Entry 4OS1 (X-ray diffraction, 2.20 A resolution); this record covers chains A and B.

# Chain A
Name: Urokinase-type plasminogen activator
Source organism: Homo sapiens
Notes: EC 3.4.21.73; fragment: catalytic domain
UniProtKB: P00749 (UROK_HUMAN); the construct lacks a stretch of the UniProt sequence and is renumbered around it, so the offset changes along the chain: 16-37 = UniProt 179-200; 38-60 = UniProt 205-227; 63-97 = UniProt 234-268; 98-110 = UniProt 271-283; 5 more segments
Sequence (245 residues; row label = number of the first residue in the row; note: 1 number in that range is skipped by the numbering (no residue carries it; nothing is unmodelled there); a row labelled like 37A-37D holds insertion residues (37A, then the next letters in order)):
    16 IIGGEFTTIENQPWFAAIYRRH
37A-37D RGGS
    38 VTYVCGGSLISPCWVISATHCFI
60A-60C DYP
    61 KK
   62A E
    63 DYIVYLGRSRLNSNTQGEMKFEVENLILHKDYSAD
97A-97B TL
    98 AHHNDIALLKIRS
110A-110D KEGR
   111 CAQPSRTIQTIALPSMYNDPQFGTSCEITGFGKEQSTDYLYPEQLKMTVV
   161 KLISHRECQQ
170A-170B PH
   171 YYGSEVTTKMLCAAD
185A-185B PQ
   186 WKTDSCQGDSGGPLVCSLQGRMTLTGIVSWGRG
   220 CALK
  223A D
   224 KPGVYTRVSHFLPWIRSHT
Sequence notes: engineered mutation Ala-122 (Cys299 in P00749), Gln-145 (Asn322 in P00749)
Disulfides: Cys-42/Cys-58, Cys-50/Cys-111, Cys-136/Cys-201, Cys-168/Cys-182, Cys-191/Cys-220
Swiss-Prot annotation at these positions:
  - active site (Charge relay system): His-57, Asp-102, Ser-195
  - modified residue: Ser-146 (Phosphoserine)

# Chain B
Name: bicyclic peptide UK601 (bicyclic 1)
Sequence (15 residues; row label = number of the first residue in the row):
     1 GXALGRGCENHRCLX
Modified residues: 81S ((4S)-4,5-disulfanyl-L-norvaline) at position 2; NH2 (amino group) at position 15
Covalent attachments: covalent link 81S_2/Cys-8, 81S_2/Cys-13

# Interface between chain A and chain B
Contacting residue pairs - 37 pairs, chain A then chain B:
  Arg-35(A) with Asn-10(B), hydrogen bond
  Val-41(A) with Glu-9(B); Asn-10(B)
  His-57(A) with Gly-7(B), hydrogen bond (side chain-backbone); Cys-8(B); Glu-9(B), salt bridge; His-11(B)
  Cys-58(A) with Asn-10(B), hydrogen bond (backbone-side chain)
  Ile-60(A) with His-11(B)
  Asp-60A(A) with Asn-10(B); His-11(B); Arg-12(B), hydrogen bond (backbone-side chain)
  Tyr-60B(A) with Asn-10(B); Arg-12(B)
  Tyr-64(A) with Asn-10(B), hydrogen bond
  Thr-97A(A) with Ala-3(B)
  His-99(A) with 81S_2(B); Gly-7(B)
  Asp-189(A) with Arg-6(B), salt bridge
  Ser-190(A) with Arg-6(B), hydrogen bond
  Cys-191(A) with Arg-6(B)
  Gln-192(A) with Gly-5(B), hydrogen bond (side chain-backbone); Arg-6(B); Glu-9(B); Leu-14(B)
  Gly-193(A) with Glu-9(B), hydrogen bond (backbone-side chain)
  Ser-195(A) with Arg-6(B); Gly-7(B); Glu-9(B), hydrogen bond
  Val-213(A) with Arg-6(B)
  Ser-214(A) with Arg-6(B); Gly-7(B), hydrogen bond (backbone-backbone)
  Trp-215(A) with Arg-6(B)
  Gly-216(A) with Arg-6(B)
  Gly-218(A) with Arg-6(B), hydrogen bond (backbone-side chain)
  Cys-220(A) with Arg-6(B)
  Gly-226(A) with Arg-6(B)
Interface residues without a listed pair, chain A (30 interface residues in all): Cys-42, Phe-59, Leu-97B, Tyr-151, Asp-194, Arg-217, Pro-225
Interface residues without a listed pair, chain B (13 interface residues in all): Leu-4, Cys-13

# Summary
30 residues of chain A face 13 of chain B across their interface, with 11 hydrogen bonds and 2 salt bridges.
Polar contacts include His-57(A)/Glu-9(B), Asp-189(A)/Arg-6(B) and Arg-35(A)/Asn-10(B). From UniProt: 3
active-site residues on chain A.
Chain A is Urokinase-type plasminogen activator (Homo sapiens) and chain B is bicyclic peptide UK601 (bicyclic
1); the structure, Crystal structure of urokinase-type plasminogen activator (uPA) complexed with bicyclic
peptide UK601 (bicyclic 1), was determined by X-ray diffraction together with 4OS2, 4OS4, 4OS5, 4OS6 and 4OS7
from the same study.
